PDB entry 7KQG | X-ray diffraction, 2.60 A resolution | chains A and B of the 3 polymer chains in the assembly

== Chain A ==
Name: Hemagglutinin
Source organism: Influenza B virus
UniProtKB: E1TVD5 (E1TVD5_9INFB); the construct lacks a stretch of the UniProt sequence, so the offset changes along the chain: 31-163 = UniProt 41-173; 164-327 = UniProt 176-339
Sequence (299 residues; each row starts with the number of its first residue; a row labelled like 163A-163B holds insertion residues (163A, then the next letters in order)):
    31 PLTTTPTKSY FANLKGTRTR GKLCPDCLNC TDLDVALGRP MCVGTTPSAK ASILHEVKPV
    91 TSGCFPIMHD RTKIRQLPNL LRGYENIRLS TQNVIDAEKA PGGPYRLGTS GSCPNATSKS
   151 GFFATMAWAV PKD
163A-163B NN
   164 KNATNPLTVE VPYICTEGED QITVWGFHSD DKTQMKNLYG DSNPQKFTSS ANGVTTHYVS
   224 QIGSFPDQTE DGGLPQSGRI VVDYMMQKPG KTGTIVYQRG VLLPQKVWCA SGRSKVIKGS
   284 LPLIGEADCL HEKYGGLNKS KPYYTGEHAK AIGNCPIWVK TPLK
Unresolved in the structure: 31-48, 281-327
Cystine bridges: Cys54-Cys57, Cys60-Cys72, Cys94-Cys143, Cys178-Cys272
Covalent attachments: glycan linked to Asn145

== Chain B ==
Name: 1272 Fab heavy chain
Source organism: Homo sapiens
Notes: antibody fragment or engineered binder
Sequence (240 residues; each row starts with the number of its first residue; a row labelled like 83A-83C holds insertion residues (83A, then the next letters in order); numbers below 1 keep their minus sign (Ala-1 is residue -1)):
    -1 ASEVQLVESG GGLVQPGRSL RLSCAASGFT FDDYPMHWVR QAPGKGLEWV STISWNGAGL
    59 AYADSVKGRF TVSRDNAKRV LYLQM
83A-83C SSL
    84 RPEDTALYYC AKDRVDTTSW DYYFHKSMDV WGQGTSVTVS GASTKGPSVF PLAPSSKSTS
   144 GGTAALGCLV KDYFPEPVTV SWNSGALTSG VHTFPAVLQS SGLYSLSSVV TVPSSSLGTQ
   204 TYICNVNHKP SNTKVDKRVE PKSCDKHHHH HH
Unresolved in the structure: -1 to 1, 138-145, 223-235
Cystine bridges: Cys22-Cys93, Cys151-Cys207

== Interface between chain A and chain B ==
Residue-residue contacts - 29 pairs, chain A then chain B:
  Arg136(A) - Asp30(B)
  Arg136(A) - Asp31(B)  salt bridge
  Arg136(A) - Trp53(B)
  Arg136(A) - Asp99(B)  salt bridge
  Arg136(A) - Thr101(B)
  Leu137(A) - Thr101(B)  hydrogen bond (backbone-side chain)
  Gly138(A) - Thr101(B)
  Thr139(A) - Thr101(B)  hydrogen bond
  Thr139(A) - Ser102(B)  hydrogen bond (side chain-backbone)
  Ser140(A) - Asp104(B)  hydrogen bond
  Gly141(A) - Asp104(B)  hydrogen bond (backbone-side chain)
  Gly141(A) - Tyr105(B)
  Gly141(A) - Tyr106(B)
  Lys149(A) - Tyr106(B)
  Ser150(A) - Ser102(B)  hydrogen bond
  Ser150(A) - Tyr105(B)
  Trp158(A) - Trp103(B)  hydrophobic
  Val160(A) - Trp53(B)  hydrophobic
  Pro161(A) - Trp53(B)
  Asp163(A) - Asn74(B)
  Gln197(A) - Ala56(B)
  Leu201(A) - Asn54(B)
  Leu201(A) - Ala56(B)  hydrophobic
  Leu201(A) - Trp103(B)
  Leu237(A) - Tyr105(B)  hydrophobic
  Leu237(A) - Tyr106(B)
  Pro238(A) - Tyr105(B)  hydrogen bond (backbone-side chain)
  Gln239(A) - Asp104(B)  hydrogen bond
  Gln239(A) - Tyr105(B)
Other interface residues (no listed pair), chain A (19 interface residues in all): Ser142, Lys162
Other interface residues (no listed pair), chain B (15 interface residues in all): Ala75, Thr100
Interface features reported in the paper:
  - epitope / paratope residues, chain A: Ser140(A), Trp158(A), Gln239(A)

== In short ==
19 residues of chain A face 15 of chain B across their interface, with 8 hydrogen bonds and 2 salt bridges.
Among the polar pairs are Arg136(A)-Asp31(B), Arg136(A)-Asp99(B) and Leu137(A)-Thr101(B). From the paper:
epitope/paratope residues Ser140(A), Trp158(A) and Gln239(A).
Here chain A is Hemagglutinin (Influenza B virus) and chain B is 1272 Fab heavy chain (Homo sapiens). Entry
7KQG (Antibodies that engage the hemagglutinin receptor-binding site of influenza B viruses) was determined by
X-ray diffraction (same publication as 7KQH).
